7UO7 - chains A and T of the 6 polymer chains in the assembly; structure by electron microscopy, 3.09 A resolution.

== Chain A ==
Name: RNA-directed RNA polymerase
Source organism: Severe acute respiratory syndrome coronavirus 2
Notes: EC 2.7.7.48
Reference sequence: P0DTD1 (R1AB_SARS2); residues 1-932 here correspond to UniProt positions 4393-5324 (UniProt number = residue number + 4392)
Amino-acid sequence (932 residues; row label = number of the first residue in the row):
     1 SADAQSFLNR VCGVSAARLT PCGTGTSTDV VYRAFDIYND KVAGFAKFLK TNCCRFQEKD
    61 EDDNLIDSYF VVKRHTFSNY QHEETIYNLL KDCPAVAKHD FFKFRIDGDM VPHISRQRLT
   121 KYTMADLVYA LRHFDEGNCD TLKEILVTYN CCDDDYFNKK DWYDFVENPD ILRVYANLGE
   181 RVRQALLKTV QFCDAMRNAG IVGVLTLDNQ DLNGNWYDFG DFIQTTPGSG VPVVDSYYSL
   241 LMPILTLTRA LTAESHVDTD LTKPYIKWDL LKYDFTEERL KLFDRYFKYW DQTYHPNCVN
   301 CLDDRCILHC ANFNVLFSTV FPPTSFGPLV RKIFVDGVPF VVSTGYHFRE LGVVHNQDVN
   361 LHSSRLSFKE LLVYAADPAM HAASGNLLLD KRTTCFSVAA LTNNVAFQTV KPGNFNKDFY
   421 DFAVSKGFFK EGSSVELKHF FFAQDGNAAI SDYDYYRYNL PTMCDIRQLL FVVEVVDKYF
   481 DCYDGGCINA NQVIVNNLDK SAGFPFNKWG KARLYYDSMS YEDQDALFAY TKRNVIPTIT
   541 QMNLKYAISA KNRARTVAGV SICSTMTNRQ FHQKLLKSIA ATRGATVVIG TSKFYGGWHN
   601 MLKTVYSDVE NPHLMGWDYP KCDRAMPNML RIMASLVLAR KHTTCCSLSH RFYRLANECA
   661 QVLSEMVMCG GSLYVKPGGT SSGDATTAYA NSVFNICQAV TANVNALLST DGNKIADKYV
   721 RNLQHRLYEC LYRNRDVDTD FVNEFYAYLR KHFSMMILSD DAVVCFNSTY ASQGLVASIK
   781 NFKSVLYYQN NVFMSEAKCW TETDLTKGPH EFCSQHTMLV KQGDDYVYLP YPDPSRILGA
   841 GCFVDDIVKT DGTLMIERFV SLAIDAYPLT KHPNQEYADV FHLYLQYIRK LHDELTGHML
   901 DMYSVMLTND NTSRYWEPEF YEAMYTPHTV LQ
Unresolved in the structure: 1-3, 930-932
Swiss-Prot annotation at these positions:
  - region: Lys545 to Arg555 (Interaction with RMP Remdesivir), Thr582 to Pro620 (RdRp Palm N-ter)
  - active site: Ser759, Asp760, Asp761
  - binding site (Mn(2+)): Asn209, Asp218
  - binding site (Zn(2+)): His295, Cys301, Cys306, Cys310, Cys487, His642, Cys645, Cys646
  - site: Gln932 (Cleavage)
Metal / ion sites: Zn2+ site 1: His295, Cys301, Cys306, Cys310; Zn2+ site 2: Cys487, His642, Cys645, Cys646; Mg2+: Asp618, Tyr619, Asp760 (together with ATP)
Ligand contacts: ATP (adenosine-5'-triphosphate): Lys545, Lys551, Arg555, Val557, Asp618, Tyr619, Pro620, Lys621, Cys622, Asp623, Ser682, Thr687, Asn691, Asp760, Lys798
What the authors report for this chain:
  - binding site for ATP: Arg555
  - specificity-determining residues: Ser759
  - mutagenesis - S759A: decreased catalytic activity on RDV-TP
  - mutagenesis - T687A, N691A: decreased catalytic activity on ATP or RDV-TP

== Chain T ==
Molecule: Template RNA
Sequence (55 nucleotides; each row starts with the number of its first residue):
     1 CUAUCCCCAU GUGAGCGGCU CAGCUUCUUA GGAGAAUGAC GUAGCAUGCU ACGCG
Unresolved in the structure: 1-18, 53-55

== How chain A and chain T interact ==
Contacting residue pairs - 38 pairs, chain A then chain T:
  Asn496(A) - G23(T)  hydrogen bond to the phosphate
  Lys500(A) - U20(T)  salt bridge to the phosphate
  Lys500(A) - C21(T)  phosphate contact
  Ser501(A) - C19(T)  base contact
  Ser501(A) - U20(T)  hydrogen bond to the phosphate
  Asn543(A) - C19(T)  hydrogen bond to the sugar
  Val557(A) - U20(T)  base contact
  Ala558(A) - U20(T)  hydrogen bond to the sugar
  Gly559(A) - U20(T)  sugar contact
  Val560(A) - U20(T)  sugar contact
  Arg569(A) - C21(T)  hydrogen bond to the phosphate
  Arg569(A) - A22(T)  salt bridge to the phosphate
  Lys577(A) - G23(T)  phosphate contact
  Ala580(A) - G23(T)  sugar contact
  Gly590(A) - G23(T)  hydrogen bond to the sugar
  Gly590(A) - C24(T)  sugar contact
  Ser592(A) - C24(T)  hydrogen bond to the sugar
  Ser592(A) - U25(T)  sugar contact
  Phe594(A) - C24(T)  sugar contact
  Phe594(A) - U25(T)  sugar contact
  Tyr595(A) - U25(T)  phosphate contact
  Tyr595(A) - U26(T)  hydrogen bond to the phosphate
  Ser682(A) - U20(T)  base contact
  Gly683(A) - U20(T)  hydrogen bond to the sugar
  Gly683(A) - C21(T)  sugar contact
  Asp684(A) - C21(T)  hydrogen bond to the sugar
  Ala685(A) - C21(T)  hydrogen bond to the sugar
  Thr687(A) - C21(T)  base contact
  Tyr689(A) - A22(T)  hydrogen bond to the sugar
  Tyr689(A) - G23(T)  sugar contact
  Val860(A) - U26(T)  sugar contact
  Ile864(A) - U26(T)  sugar contact
  Arg914(A) - C27(T)  salt bridge to the phosphate
  Tyr915(A) - C27(T)  sugar contact
  Phe920(A) - U26(T)  phosphate contact
  Phe920(A) - C27(T)  phosphate contact
  Met924(A) - U25(T)  phosphate contact
  Met924(A) - U26(T)  sugar contact
Interface residues without a listed pair, chain A (37 interface residues in all): Asn497, Asn507, Lys511, Gln541, Lys545, Thr565, Ile589, Thr591, Lys593, Thr686

== Summary ==
Chain A and chain T form an interface of 37 and 9 residues respectively; the contacts include 12 hydrogen
bonds and 3 salt bridges. Polar contacts include Asn543(A)-C19(T), Ala558(A)-U20(T) and Gly590(A)-G23(T). From
the paper: a binding site for ATP at Arg555(A); T687A and N691A of chain A reduce catalytic activity on ATP or
RDV-TP.
Chain A is RNA-directed RNA polymerase (Severe acute respiratory syndrome coronavirus 2) and chain T is
Template RNA; the structure, SARS-CoV-2 replication-transcription complex bound to ATP, in a pre-catalytic
state, was determined by electron microscopy together with 7UO4, 7UO9 and 7UOE from the same study.
